8I6O - chains A and B of the 5 polymer chains in the assembly; structure by electron microscopy, 3.80 A resolution.

[Chain A]
Protein: Cell division protein FtsX
From: Pseudomonas aeruginosa
Reference sequence: A0A072ZG76 (A0A072ZG76_PSEAI); residues 1-335 here = UniProt positions 1-335
Sequence (335 residues; each row starts with the number of its first residue):
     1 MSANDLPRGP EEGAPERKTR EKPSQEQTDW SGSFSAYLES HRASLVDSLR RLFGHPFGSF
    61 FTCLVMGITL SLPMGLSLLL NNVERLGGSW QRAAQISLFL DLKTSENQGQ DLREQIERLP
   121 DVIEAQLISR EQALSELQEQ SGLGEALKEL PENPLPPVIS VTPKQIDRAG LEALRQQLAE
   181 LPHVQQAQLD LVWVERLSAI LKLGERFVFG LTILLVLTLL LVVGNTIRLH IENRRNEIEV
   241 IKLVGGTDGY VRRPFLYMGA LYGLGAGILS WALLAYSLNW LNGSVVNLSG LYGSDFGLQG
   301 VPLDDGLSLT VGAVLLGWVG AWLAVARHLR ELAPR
Not modelled in the structure: 1-34

[Chain B]
Protein: Cell division ATP-binding protein FtsE
From: Pseudomonas aeruginosa
Reference sequence: A0A069QBX1 (A0A069QBX1_PSEAI); numbering as in UniProt (aligned over 1-223)
Sequence (223 residues; each row starts with the number of its first residue):
     1 MIRFEQVGKR YPNGHVGLHE VSFRVHRGEI LFVTGHSGAG KSTLLRLILA MERPTSGKLL
    61 LGGQDLGRIT TAQIPFLRRQ IGVVFQNHQL LTDRTVADNI ALPLQILGMP KPEIAKRVAS
   121 ALERVNLKEK GEALPSDLST GQQQRVGIAR AIVHQPALLL ADEPTGNLDP RLASEIMGVF
   181 EDINRLGTTV LIASHDLALI ARMRHRMLTL QRGRIIADRE DEA
Not modelled in the structure: 223

[Interface between chain A and chain B]
Contacting residue pairs - 18 pairs, chain A then chain B:
  Asn-236(A) with Leu-90(B), hydrogen bond (side chain-backbone)
  Val-240(A) with Gln-89(B); Leu-91(B), hydrophobic
  Ile-241(A) with Leu-102(B), hydrophobic
  Lys-242(A) with Arg-78(B)
  Leu-243(A) with Arg-78(B); Gln-89(B)
  Val-244(A) with Pro-103(B), hydrophobic
  Gly-245(A) with Arg-78(B), hydrogen bond (backbone-backbone); Arg-79(B); Ile-106(B)
  Gly-246(A) with Pro-75(B)
  Tyr-250(A) with Gln-105(B), hydrogen bond; Ile-106(B), hydrophobic
  Pro-334(A) with Ala-50(B); Met-51(B); Glu-52(B); Arg-53(B)
Also at the interface, not in a pair above, chain A (12 interface residues in all): Glu-239, Arg-335
Also at the interface, not in a pair above, chain B (17 interface residues in all): Leu-49, Thr-71, Arg-150

[Overview]
The interface between chain A and chain B involves 12 residues on one side and 17 on the other; the contacts
include 3 hydrogen bonds. Among the polar pairs are Asn-236(A)/Leu-90(B), Tyr-250(A)/Gln-105(B) and
Gly-245(A)/Arg-78(B).
Chain A is Cell division protein FtsX and chain B is Cell division ATP-binding protein FtsE, both from
Pseudomonas aeruginosa; the structure, Cryo-EM structure of Pseudomonas aeruginosa FtsE(WT)X/EnvC complex in
peptidisc, was determined by electron microscopy, deposited together with 8I6Q, 8I6R and 8I6S.
